PDB entry 9G3Y | electron microscopy, 6.80 A resolution (low resolution: residue-level contacts below are approximate; hydrogen-bond / salt-bridge calls are withheld) | chains M and m of the 45 polymer chains in the assembly

# Chain M
Protein: Gamma-tubulin complex component
Organism: Sus scrofa
UniProtKB: A0A8D1IGH3 (A0A8D1IGH3_PIG); residues 1-905 here = UniProt positions 1-905
Chain sequence (905 residues; each row starts with the number of its first residue):
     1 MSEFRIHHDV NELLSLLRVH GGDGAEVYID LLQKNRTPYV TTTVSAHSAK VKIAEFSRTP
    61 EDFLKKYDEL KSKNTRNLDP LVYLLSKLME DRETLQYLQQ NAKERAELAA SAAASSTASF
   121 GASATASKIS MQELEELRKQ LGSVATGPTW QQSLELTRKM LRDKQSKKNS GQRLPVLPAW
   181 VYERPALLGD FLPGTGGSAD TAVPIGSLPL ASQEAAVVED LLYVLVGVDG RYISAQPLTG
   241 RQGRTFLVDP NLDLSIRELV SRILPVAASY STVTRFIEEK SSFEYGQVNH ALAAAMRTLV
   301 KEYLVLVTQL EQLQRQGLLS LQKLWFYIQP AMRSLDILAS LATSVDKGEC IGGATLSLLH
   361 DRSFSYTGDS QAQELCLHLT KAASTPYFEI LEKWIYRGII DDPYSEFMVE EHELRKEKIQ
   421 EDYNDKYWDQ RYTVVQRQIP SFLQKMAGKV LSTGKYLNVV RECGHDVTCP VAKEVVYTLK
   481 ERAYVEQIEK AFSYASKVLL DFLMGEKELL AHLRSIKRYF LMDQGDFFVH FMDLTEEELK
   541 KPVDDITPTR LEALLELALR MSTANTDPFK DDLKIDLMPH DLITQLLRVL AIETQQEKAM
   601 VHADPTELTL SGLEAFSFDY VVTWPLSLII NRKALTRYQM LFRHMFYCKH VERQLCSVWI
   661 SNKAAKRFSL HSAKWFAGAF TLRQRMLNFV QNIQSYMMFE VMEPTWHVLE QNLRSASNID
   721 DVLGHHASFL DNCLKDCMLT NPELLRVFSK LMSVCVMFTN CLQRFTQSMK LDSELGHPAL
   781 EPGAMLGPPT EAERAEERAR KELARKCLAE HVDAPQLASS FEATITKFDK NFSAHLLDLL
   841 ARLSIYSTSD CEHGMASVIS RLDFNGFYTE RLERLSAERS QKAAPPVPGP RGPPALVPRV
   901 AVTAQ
Unresolved in the structure: 110-148, 194-201, 594-604, 774-814, 878-905

# Chain m
Protein: Tubulin gamma chain
Organism: Sus scrofa
UniProtKB: A0A287BRH5 (A0A287BRH5_PIG); residue numbers follow UniProt; this construct covers 1-451
Chain sequence (451 residues; each row starts with the number of its first residue):
     1 MPREIITLQL GQCGNQIGFE FWKQLCAEHG ISPEGIVEEF ATEGTDRKDV FFYQADDEHY
    61 IPRAVLLDLE PRVIHSILNS PYAKLYNPEN IYLSEHGGGA GNNWASGFSQ GEKIHEDIFD
   121 IIDREADGSD SLEGFVLCHS IAGGTGSGLG SYLLERLNDR YPKKLVQTYS VFPNQDEMSD
   181 VVVQPYNSLL TLKRLTQNAD CVVVLDNTAL NRIATDRLHI QNPSFSQINQ LVSTIMSAST
   241 TTLRYPGYMN NDLIGLIASL IPTPRLHFLM TGYTPLTTDQ SVASVRKTTV LDVMRRLLQP
   301 KNVMVSTGRD RQTNHCYIAI LNIIQGEVDP TQVHKSLQRI RERKLANFIP WGPASIQVAL
   361 SRKSPYLPSA HRVSGLMMAN HTSISSLFES SCQQYDKLRK REAFLEQFRK EDIFKENFDE
   421 LDRSREVVQE LIDEYHAATR PDYISWGTQE Q
Unresolved in the structure: 445-451

# Interface between chain M and chain m
Pairs across the interface (22):
  Asp523(M) - Gly247(m)
  Gly525(M) - Gly247(m)
  Asp526(M) - Met1(m)
  His530(M) - Met1(m)
  Met561(M) - Met1(m)
  Met561(M) - Pro2(m)
  Ser562(M) - Met1(m)
  Thr563(M) - Thr45(m)
  Thr563(M) - Asp46(m)
  Thr563(M) - Arg47(m)
  Thr566(M) - Thr45(m)
  Cys656(M) - Ala258(m)
  Lys663(M) - Pro264(m)
  Lys666(M) - Pro264(m)
  Lys666(M) - Arg265(m)
  Arg667(M) - Gln197(m)
  Gln684(M) - Pro353(m)
  Arg685(M) - Pro353(m)
  Asn688(M) - Pro353(m)
  Asn688(M) - Ala354(m)
  Asn865(M) - Phe348(m)
  Asn865(M) - Ala354(m)
Other interface residues (no listed pair), chain M (23 interface residues in all): Met522, Val529, Ala558, Ala677, Thr681, Phe699, Leu862
Other interface residues (no listed pair), chain m (19 interface residues in all): Gly44, Pro246, Asn251, Pro262, Pro330, Ile444

# Overview
23 residues of chain M and 19 residues of chain m are in contact.
Here chain M is Gamma-tubulin complex component and chain m is Tubulin gamma chain, both from Sus scrofa.
Entry 9G3Y (Structure of the Native CMG-decorated gamma-Tubulin Ring Complex from Pig Brain) was determined by
electron microscopy together with 9G3X, 9G3Z and 9G40 from the same study.
